5X7X - chains B and I of the 10 polymer chains in the assembly; structure by X-ray diffraction, 2.18 A resolution.

Chain B:
Molecule: Histone H4
From: Homo sapiens
UniProtKB: P62805 (H4_HUMAN); residues 0-102 here correspond to UniProt positions 1-103 (UniProt number = residue number + 1)
Chain sequence (106 residues; numbered -3 to 102; the number before each row is that of its first residue; numbers below 1 keep their minus sign (Gly-3 is residue -3)):
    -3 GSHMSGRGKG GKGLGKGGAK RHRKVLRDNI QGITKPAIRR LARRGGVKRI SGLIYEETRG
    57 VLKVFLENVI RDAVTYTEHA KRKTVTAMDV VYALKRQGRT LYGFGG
Not modelled in the structure: -3 to 24, 102
Sequence notes: expression tag (-3 to -1)

Chain I:
Molecule: 146-nt DNA strand
From: Homo sapiens
Sequence (146 nucleotides; each row starts with the number of its first residue):
     1 ATCAATATCC ACCTGCAGAT TCTACCAAAA GTGTATTTGG AAACTGCTCC ATCAAAAGGC
    61 ATGTTCAGCT GAATTCAGCT GAACATGCCT TTTGATGGAG CAGTTTCCAA ATACACTTTT
   121 GGTAGAATCT GCAGGTGGAT ATTGAT
Bound ions: Mn2+ site 1: DA27, DT118; Mn2+ site 2 near DG68 (its only coordinating residue here); Mn2+ site 3 near DG121 (its only coordinating residue here); Mn2+ site 4 near DG131 (its only coordinating residue here); Mn2+ site 5 near DG134 (its only coordinating residue here)

How chain B and chain I interact:
Pairs across the interface (7):
  Thr30(B) - DC60(I)  phosphate contact
  Thr30(B) - DA61(I)  phosphate contact
  Pro32(B) - DC60(I)  phosphate contact
  Pro32(B) - DA61(I)  phosphate contact
  Arg36(B) - DC60(I)  salt bridge to the phosphate
  Arg45(B) - DC69(I)  sugar contact
  Lys77(B) - DG40(I)  salt bridge to the phosphate
Other interface residues (no listed pair), chain B (6 interface residues in all): Thr80
Other interface residues (no listed pair), chain I (6 interface residues in all): DC49, DT70

Overview:
The chain B/chain I interface involves 6 residues from each chain; the contacts include 2 salt bridges. Polar
pairs include Arg36(B)-DC60(I) and Lys77(B)-DG40(I). DA27(I) and DT118(I) coordinate Mn2+ site 1.
Chain B is Histone H4 and chain I is a 146-nt DNA strand, both from Homo sapiens; the structure, The crystal
structure of the nucleosome containing H3.3 at 2.18 angstrom resolution, was determined by X-ray diffraction,
deposited together with 5GXQ.
